Entry 9D5K (X-ray diffraction, 2.70 A resolution); this record covers chains B and D of the 4 polymer chains in the assembly.

# Chain B
Name: Isoform 4 of Double-stranded RNA-specific editase 1
From: Homo sapiens
Notes: EC 3.5.4.37
UniProtKB: P78563 (RED1_HUMAN), isoform P78563-4; residues 215-701 here correspond to UniProt positions 243-729 (UniProt number = residue number + 28)
Sequence (487 residues; each row starts with the number of its first residue):
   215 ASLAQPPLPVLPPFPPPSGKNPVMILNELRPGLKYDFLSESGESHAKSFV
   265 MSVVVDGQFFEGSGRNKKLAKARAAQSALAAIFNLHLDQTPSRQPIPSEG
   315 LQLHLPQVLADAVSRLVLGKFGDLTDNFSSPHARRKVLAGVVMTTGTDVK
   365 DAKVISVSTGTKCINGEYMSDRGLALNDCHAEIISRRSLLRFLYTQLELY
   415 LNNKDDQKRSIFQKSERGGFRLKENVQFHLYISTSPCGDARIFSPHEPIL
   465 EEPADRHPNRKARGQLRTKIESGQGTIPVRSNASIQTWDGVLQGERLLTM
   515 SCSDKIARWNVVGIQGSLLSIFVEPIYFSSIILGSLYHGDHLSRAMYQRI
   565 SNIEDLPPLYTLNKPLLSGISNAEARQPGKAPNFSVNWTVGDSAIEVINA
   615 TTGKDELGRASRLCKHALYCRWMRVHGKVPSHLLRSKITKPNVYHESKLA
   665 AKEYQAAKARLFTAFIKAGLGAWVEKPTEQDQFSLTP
Not modelled in the structure: 215-234, 464-475, 497-508, 701
Construct notes: engineered mutation Gln488 (Glu516 in P78563)
Bound ions: Zn2+: His394, Cys451, Cys516
Small-molecule neighbours: inositol hexakisphosphate (IHP): Asn391, Asp392, Ile397, Arg400, Arg401, Thr513, Lys519, Arg522, Gly530, Ser531, Lys629, Tyr658, Lys662, Tyr668, Lys672, Trp687, Val688, Glu689, Lys690, Gln694, Asp695

# Chain D
Molecule: RNA Bottom Strand
Sequence (32 nucleotides; row label = number of the first residue in the row):
     1 CGUAGCUAUCAGAGCCCCCCXGCAUCGCGAGC
Modified positions: A1BBA ((1R)-1-(2-amino-8-methyl-4-oxo-3,4-dihydroquinazolin-6-yl)-1,4-anhydro-2-deoxy-5-O-phosphono-D-erythro-pentitol) at position 21

# Interface between chain B and chain D
Residue-residue contacts (14; chain B residue first):
  Asn235(B) - A8(D)  hydrogen bond to the sugar
  Val237(B) - A8(D)  phosphate contact
  Met238(B) - U7(D)  base contact
  Met238(B) - A8(D)  sugar contact
  Asn241(B) - U7(D)  sugar contact
  Lys248(B) - U7(D)  phosphate contact
  Glu257(B) - C17(D)  hydrogen bond to the sugar
  Glu257(B) - C18(D)  sugar contact
  Ser258(B) - C18(D)  hydrogen bond to the sugar
  Ser258(B) - C19(D)  hydrogen bond to the sugar
  His259(B) - C19(D)  sugar contact
  His259(B) - C20(D)  sugar contact
  Lys282(B) - U9(D)  salt bridge to the phosphate
  Lys285(B) - A8(D)  salt bridge to the phosphate
Also at the interface, not in a pair above, chain B (11 interface residues in all): Tyr249

# In short
Chain B and chain D form an interface of 11 and 7 residues respectively, with 4 hydrogen bonds and 2 salt
bridges. Polar pairs include Asn235(B)-A8(D), Glu257(B)-C17(D) and Ser258(B)-C18(D). Bound to chain B:
inositol hexakisphosphate. His394(B), Cys451(B) and Cys516(B) coordinate Zn2+.
Chain B is Isoform 4 of Double-stranded RNA-specific editase 1 (Homo sapiens) and chain D is RNA Bottom
Strand; the structure, Human Adenosine Deaminase Acting on dsRNA (ADAR2-RD) bound to dsRNA containing an
expanded cytidine analog at ..., was determined by X-ray diffraction together with 9D5J from the same study.
